Entry 8EUW (electron microscopy, 2.70 A resolution); this record covers chains B and H of the 12 polymer chains in the assembly.

== Chain B ==
Molecule: Envelope glycoprotein gp41
Source organism: Human immunodeficiency virus 1
Reference sequence: Q2N0S6 (Q2N0S6_9HIV1); residues 512-664 here correspond to UniProt positions 509-661 (UniProt number = residue number - 3)
Chain sequence (153 residues; row label = number of the first residue in the row):
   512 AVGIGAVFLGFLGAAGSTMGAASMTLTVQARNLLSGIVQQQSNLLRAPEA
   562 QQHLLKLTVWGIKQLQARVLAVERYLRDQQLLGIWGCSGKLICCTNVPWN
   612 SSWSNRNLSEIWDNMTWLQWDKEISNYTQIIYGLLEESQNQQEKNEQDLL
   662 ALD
Not modelled in the structure: 547-568, 664
Sequence notes: conflict Pro-559 (Ile556 in Q2N0S6), Cys-605 (Thr602 in Q2N0S6)
Disulfides: Cys-598/Cys-604

== Chain H ==
Molecule: VRC34.01-MM28 FAB variable light chain
Source organism: Homo sapiens
Notes: antibody fragment or engineered binder
Chain sequence (212 residues; row label = number of the first residue in the row):
     1 DIQLTQSPSFLSASVGDKVTITCRASQGVRNELAWYQQKPGKAPNLLIYY
    51 ASTLQSGVPSRFSATGSGTHFTLTVSSLQPEDFATYFCQHMSSYPLTFGG
   101 GTKVEIKRTVAAPSVFIFPPSDEQLKSGTASVVCLLNNFYPREAKVQWKV
   151 DNALQSGNSQESVTEQDSKDSTYSLSSTLTLSKADYEKHKVYACEVTHQG
   201 LSSPVTKSFNRG
Not modelled in the structure: 108-212
Disulfides: Cys-23/Cys-88

== Chain B / chain H interface ==
Residue-residue contacts (8; chain B residue first):
  Ala-512(B) / Glu-32(H)  hydrogen bond (backbone-side chain)
  Ala-512(B) / Met-91(H)
  Ala-512(B) / Ser-92(H)
  Val-513(B) / Met-91(H)
  Val-513(B) / Ser-92(H)
  Val-513(B) / Ser-93(H)
  Val-513(B) / Tyr-94(H)
  Gly-514(B) / Tyr-94(H)
Other interface residues (no listed pair), chain B (4 interface residues in all): Ile-515
Other interface residues (no listed pair), chain H (6 interface residues in all): Leu-96

== Summary ==
4 residues of chain B and 6 residues of chain H are in contact, with 1 hydrogen bond. Its one hydrogen-bonded
contact is Ala-512(B)/Glu-32(H).
Here chain B is Envelope glycoprotein gp41 (Human immunodeficiency virus 1) and chain H is VRC34.01-MM28 FAB
variable light chain (Homo sapiens). Entry 8EUW (Cryo-EM structure of HIV-1 BG505 DS-SOSIP ENV trimer bound to
VRC34.01-MM28 FAB) was determined by electron microscopy, deposited together with 8F7Z, 8ELI, 8EUU and 8EUV.
